PDB entry 8CAU | electron microscopy, 3.40 A resolution | chains A and J of the 10 polymer chains in the assembly

# Chain A
Name: Neuronal acetylcholine receptor subunit alpha-7
Organism: Homo sapiens
UniProtKB: P36544 (ACHA7_HUMAN); residues 1-479 here correspond to UniProt positions 24-502 (UniProt number = residue number + 23)
Amino-acid sequence (492 residues; row label = number of the first residue in the row):
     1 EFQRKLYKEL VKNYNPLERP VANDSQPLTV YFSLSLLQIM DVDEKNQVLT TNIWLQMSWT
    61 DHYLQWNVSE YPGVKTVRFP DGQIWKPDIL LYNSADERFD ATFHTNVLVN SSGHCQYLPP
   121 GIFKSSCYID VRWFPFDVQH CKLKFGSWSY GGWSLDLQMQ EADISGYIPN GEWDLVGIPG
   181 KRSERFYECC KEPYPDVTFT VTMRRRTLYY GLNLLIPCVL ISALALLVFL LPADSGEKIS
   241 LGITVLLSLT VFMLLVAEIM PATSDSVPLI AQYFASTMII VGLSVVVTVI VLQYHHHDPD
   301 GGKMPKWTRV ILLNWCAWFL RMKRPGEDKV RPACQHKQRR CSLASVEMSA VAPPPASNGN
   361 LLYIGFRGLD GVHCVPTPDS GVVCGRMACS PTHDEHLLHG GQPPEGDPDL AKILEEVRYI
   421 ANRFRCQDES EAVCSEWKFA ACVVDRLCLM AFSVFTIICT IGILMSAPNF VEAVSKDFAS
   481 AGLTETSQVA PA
Disordered / not traced: 207-492
Disulfide bonds: Cys127-Cys141
Covalent attachments: N-acetylglucosamine (NAG) linked to Asn23, Asn67, Asn110
Sequence notes: expression tag (480-492)
Small-molecule neighbours: (S)-3-(1-methylpyrrolidin-2-yl)pyridine (NCT): Tyr92, Ser147, Trp148, Tyr187, Cys189, Cys190, Tyr194
UniProt features mapped onto this chain:
  - region: Glu237 to Thr244 (Essential for TMEM35A/NACHO-mediated proper subunit assembly and trafficking to cell membrane)
  - binding site (Ca(2+)): Arg19, Val21, Ser149, Tyr187
  - glycosylation (N-linked (GlcNAc...) asparagine): Asn23, Asn67, Asn110
Reported in the primary citation:
  - binding site for (S)-3-(1-methylpyrrolidin-2-yl)pyridine: Trp54, Tyr92, Leu118, Trp148, Tyr187, Cys189, Cys190, Tyr194
  - conformationally variable residues (loop rearrangement): Cys127, Cys189
  - mutagenesis - E9Q/K12Q/N13A: abolished expression

# Chain J
Name: Nanobody C4
Organism: Vicugna pacos
Notes: antibody fragment or engineered binder
Amino-acid sequence (147 residues; numbered 1 to 147; the number before each row is that of its first residue):
     1 AQVQLVESGG GLVQAGGSLK LSCAASGFTF AHYAMVWFRQ APGKEREFVA GISWSGASTY
    61 YASSVKGRFT ISRDNAKNTV YLQMNSLKPE DTAVYYVAAA RFGVGVDDDY SYWGQGTQVT
   121 VSSAAEQKLI SEEDLNGAAH HHHHHGS
Disordered / not traced: 122-147

# Interface between chain A and chain J
Contacting residue pairs (6):
  Glu1(A) with Trp54(J); Val104(J)
  Arg4(A) with Phe102(J), hydrogen bond (side chain-backbone); Gly103(J)
  Lys5(A) with Tyr60(J); Val104(J)
Also at the interface, not in a pair above, chain A (4 interface residues in all): Lys8
Also at the interface, not in a pair above, chain J (7 interface residues in all): Val106, Asp107

# In short
4 residues of chain A and 7 residues of chain J are in contact; the contacts include 1 hydrogen bond. Its one
hydrogen-bonded contact is Arg4(A)-Phe102(J). Chain A binds (S)-3-(1-methylpyrrolidin-2-yl)pyridine. From the
paper: a binding site for (S)-3-(1-methylpyrrolidin-2-yl)pyridine at Trp54(A), Tyr92(A) and Leu118(A) among
others; E9Q/K12Q/N13A of chain A abolish expression.
Here chain A is Neuronal acetylcholine receptor subunit alpha-7 (Homo sapiens) and chain J is Nanobody C4
(Vicugna pacos). Entry 8CAU (human alpha7 nicotinic receptor in complex with the C4 nanobody and nicotine) was
determined by electron microscopy, deposited together with 8C9X, 8CE4, 8CI1 and 8CI2.
